Entry 8S2W (X-ray diffraction, 2.50 A resolution); this record covers chains B and C of the 4 polymer chains in the assembly.

== Chain B (and C) ==
Protein: Pyridoxal 5'-phosphate synthase subunit PDX1.3
Organism: Arabidopsis thaliana
Notes: EC 4.3.3.6; chain C of this document is another copy of the same molecule, construct and numbering; everything in this record applies to it too
Reference sequence: Q8L940 (PDX13_ARATH); residues 2-292 here correspond to UniProt positions 1-291 (UniProt number = residue number - 1)
Chain sequence (291 residues; row label = number of the first residue in the row):
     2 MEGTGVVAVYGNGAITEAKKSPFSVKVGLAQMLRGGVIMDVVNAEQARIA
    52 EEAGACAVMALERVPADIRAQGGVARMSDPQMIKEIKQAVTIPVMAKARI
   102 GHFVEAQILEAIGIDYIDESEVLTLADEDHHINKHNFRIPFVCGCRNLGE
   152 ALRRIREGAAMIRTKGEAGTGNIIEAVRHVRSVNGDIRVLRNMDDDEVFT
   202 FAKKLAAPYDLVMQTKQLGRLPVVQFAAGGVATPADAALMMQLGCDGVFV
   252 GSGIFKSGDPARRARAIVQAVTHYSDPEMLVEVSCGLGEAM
Disordered / not traced: 2-21, 290-292
Swiss-Prot annotation at these positions:
  - active site: Lys98 (Schiff-base intermediate with D-ribose 5-phosphate)
  - binding site (D-ribose 5-phosphate): Asp41, Gly170, Gly231, Gly252, Ser253
  - binding site (D-glyceraldehyde 3-phosphate): Arg182
  - modified residue: Met2 (N-acetylmethionine)

== How chain B and chain C interact ==
Pairs across the interface (25; chain B residue first):
  Asp130(B) - Thr201(C)  hydrogen bond (backbone-side chain)
  His131(B) - Glu198(C)
  His131(B) - Thr201(C)  hydrogen bond
  Asn134(B) - Asp197(C)  hydrogen bond
  Asn134(B) - Phe200(C)
  Asn137(B) - Asp197(C)
  Arg154(B) - Lys204(C)
  Arg157(B) - Phe200(C)
  Arg157(B) - Tyr210(C)
  Arg157(B) - Asp211(C)  salt bridge
  Glu158(B) - Phe200(C)
  Asp197(B) - Asn134(C)  hydrogen bond
  Asp197(B) - Asn137(C)
  Glu198(B) - His131(C)
  Phe200(B) - Asn134(C)
  Phe200(B) - Arg157(C)
  Phe200(B) - Glu158(C)
  Thr201(B) - Asp130(C)  hydrogen bond (side chain-backbone)
  Thr201(B) - His131(C)  hydrogen bond
  Lys204(B) - Arg154(C)
  Lys204(B) - Ala207(C)
  Ala207(B) - Lys204(C)
  Tyr210(B) - Arg157(C)
  Asp211(B) - Arg157(C)  salt bridge
  Asp211(B) - Asp211(C)
Other interface residues (no listed pair), chain B (16 interface residues in all): Pro209
Other interface residues (no listed pair), chain C (18 interface residues in all): Phe104, Lys205, Pro209

== Summary ==
Chain B and chain C form an interface of 16 and 18 residues respectively; the contacts include 6 hydrogen
bonds and 2 salt bridges. Polar contacts include Arg157(B)-Asp211(C), Asp130(B)-Thr201(C) and
His131(B)-Thr201(C).
Both chains are Pyridoxal 5'-phosphate synthase subunit PDX1.3 (Arabidopsis thaliana). Entry 8S2W (SSX
structure of Arabidopsis thaliana Pdx1.3 grown in seeded batch conditions) was determined by X-ray diffraction
(same publication as 8S2U, 8S2V and 8S2X).
